PDB entry 1WU6 | X-ray diffraction, 1.45 A resolution | chain A

# Chain A
Molecule: xylanase Y
Source organism: Bacillus halodurans
Notes: EC 3.2.1.156
Sequence (396 residues; row label = number of the first residue in the row):
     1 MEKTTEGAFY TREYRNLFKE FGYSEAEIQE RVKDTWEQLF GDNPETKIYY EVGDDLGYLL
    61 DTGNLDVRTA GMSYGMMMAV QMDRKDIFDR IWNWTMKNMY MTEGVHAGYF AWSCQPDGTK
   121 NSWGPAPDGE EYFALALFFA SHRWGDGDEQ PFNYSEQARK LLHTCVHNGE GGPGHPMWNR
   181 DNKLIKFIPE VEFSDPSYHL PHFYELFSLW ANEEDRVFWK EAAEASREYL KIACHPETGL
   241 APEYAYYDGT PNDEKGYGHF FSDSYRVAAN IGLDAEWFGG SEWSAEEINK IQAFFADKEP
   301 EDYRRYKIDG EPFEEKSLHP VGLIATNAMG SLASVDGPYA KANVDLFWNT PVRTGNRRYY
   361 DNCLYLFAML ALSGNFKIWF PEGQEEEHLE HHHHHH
Not modelled in the structure: 1-5, 382-396
Construct notes: engineered mutation Glu2 (Lys in 15614668), Ala70 (Glu in 15614668); expression tag (389-396)
Bound ions: Ni2+: Glu27, Glu30, Asp253, His259

# In short
Glu27, Glu30, Asp253 and His259 form the Ni2+ site.
Chain A is xylanase Y (Bacillus halodurans); the structure, Crystal structure of reducing-end-xylose releasing
exo-oligoxylanase E70A mutant complexed with xylobiose, was determined by X-ray diffraction (same publication
as 1WU4 and 1WU5).
